3SIU - chains B and C of the 3 polymer chains in the assembly; structure by X-ray diffraction, 2.63 A resolution.

== Chain B ==
Molecule: U4/U6 small nuclear ribonucleoprotein Prp31
From: Homo sapiens
Reference sequence: Q8WWY3 (PRP31_HUMAN); residues 85-333 here = UniProt positions 85-333
Amino-acid sequence (254 residues; each row starts with the number of its first residue):
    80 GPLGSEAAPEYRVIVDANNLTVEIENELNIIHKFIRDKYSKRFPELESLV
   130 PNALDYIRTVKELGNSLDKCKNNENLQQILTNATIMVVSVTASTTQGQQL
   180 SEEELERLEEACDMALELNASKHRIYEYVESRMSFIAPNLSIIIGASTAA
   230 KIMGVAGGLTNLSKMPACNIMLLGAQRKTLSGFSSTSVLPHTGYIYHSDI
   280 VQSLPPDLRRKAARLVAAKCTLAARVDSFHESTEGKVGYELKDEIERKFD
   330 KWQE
Unresolved in the structure: 80-85, 256-267, 333
Construct notes: expression tag (80-84)
UniProt features mapped onto this chain:
  - site: Cys247 (Interaction with U4 snRNA), His270 (Interaction with U4 snRNA and U4atac snRNA), Arg289 (Interaction with U4atac snRNA), Arg293 (Interaction with U4 snRNA and U4atac snRNA), Lys298 (Interaction with U4 snRNA and U4atac snRNA)
What the authors report for this chain:
  - binding site for U4atac snRNA (chain C): Val234, Asn248, His270, Arg289, Arg293

== Chain C ==
Molecule: U4atac snRNA
Notes: fragment: GB bases 28-55
Sequence (28 nucleotides; each row starts with the number of its first residue):
    28 CUGUCCAAUGAGCGCAUAGUGAGGGCAG
What the authors report for this chain:
  - mutagenesis - G41A (apparent Kd >>25 uM): decreased binding to U4/U6 small nuclear ribonucleoprotein Prp31 (chain B)
  - mutagenesis - A45U (apparent Kd 9 uM): unchanged binding to U4/U6 small nuclear ribonucleoprotein Prp31 (chain B)

== Chain B / chain C interface ==
Pairs across the interface (25; chain B residue first):
  Val234(B) with A45(C), base contact
  Cys247(B) with G46(C), base contact; U47(C), base contact; G48(C), base contact
  Asn248(B) with A45(C), sugar contact; G46(C), hydrogen bond to the phosphate
  Met250(B) with G41(C), base contact
  Leu251(B) with G41(C), base contact; U44(C), base contact; A45(C), sugar contact; G46(C), base contact
  Leu252(B) with A45(C), base contact
  Pro269(B) with C42(C), phosphate contact
  His270(B) with G41(C), hydrogen bond to the sugar; C42(C), hydrogen bond to the sugar; U44(C), stacking on the base
  Arg289(B) with G41(C), hydrogen bond to the sugar
  Arg293(B) with G39(C), base contact; C40(C), base contact; G41(C), hydrogen bond to the base
  Ala297(B) with G37(C), phosphate contact
  Lys298(B) with U36(C), hydrogen bond to the phosphate; G37(C), salt bridge to the phosphate
  Leu301(B) with U36(C), sugar contact
  Lys327(B) with A34(C), salt bridge to the phosphate
Interface residues without a listed pair, chain B (16 interface residues in all): Met244, Lys290
Interface residues without a listed pair, chain C (13 interface residues in all): A38

== Summary ==
16 residues of chain B and 13 residues of chain C are in contact, with 6 hydrogen bonds, 2 salt bridges and 1
aromatic stacking contact. Polar contacts include Arg293(B)-G41(C), His270(B)-G41(C) and His270(B)-C42(C). The
paper reports a binding site for U4atac snRNA (chain C) at Val234(B), Asn248(B) and His270(B) among others;
G41A of chain C reduces binding to U4/U6 small nuclear ribonucleoprotein Prp31 (chain B).
Chain B is U4/U6 small nuclear ribonucleoprotein Prp31 (Homo sapiens) and chain C is U4atac snRNA; the
structure, Structure of a hPrp31-15.5K-U4atac 5' stem loop complex, monomeric form, was determined by X-ray
diffraction, deposited together with 3SIV.
